5LOW - chains C and D of the 7 polymer chains in the assembly; structure by X-ray diffraction, 2.80 A resolution.

[Chain C]
Name: Rabphilin-3A
From: Rattus norvegicus
UniProt: P47709 (RP3A_RAT); numbering as in UniProt (aligned over 536-680)
Amino-acid sequence (162 residues; numbered 519 to 680; the number before each row is that of its first residue):
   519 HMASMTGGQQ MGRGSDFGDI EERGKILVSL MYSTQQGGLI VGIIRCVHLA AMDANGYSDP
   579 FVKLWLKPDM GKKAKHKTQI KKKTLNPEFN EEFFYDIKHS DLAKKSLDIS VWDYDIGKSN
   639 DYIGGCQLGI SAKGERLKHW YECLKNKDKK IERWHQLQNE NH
Disordered / not traced: 519-536
Sequence notes: expression tag (519-535)
Swiss-Prot annotation at these positions:
  - binding site (Ca(2+)): Asp571, Asp577, Asp631, Tyr632, Asp633, Asp639
Metal / ion sites: Ca2+ site 1: Glu539 (shared with 5 residues of chain J); Ca2+ site 2: Met570, Asp571, Asp631, Asp633, Asp639; Ca2+ site 3: Asp571, Asp577, Asp631, Tyr632, Asp633

[Chain D]
Name: Synaptosomal-associated protein 25
From: Rattus norvegicus
UniProt: P60881 (SNP25_RAT), isoform P60881-2; residues 7-82 here = UniProt positions 7-82
Amino-acid sequence (95 residues; each row starts with the number of its first residue; numbers below 1 keep their minus sign (Gly-12 is residue -12)):
   -12 GSHMASMTGG QQMGRGSEFM RNELEEMQRR ADQLADESLE STRRMLQLVE ESKDAGIRTL
    48 VMLDEQGEQL DRVEEGMNHI NQDMKEAEKN LKDLG
Disordered / not traced: -12 to 4, 73-82
Sequence notes: expression tag (-12 to 6)

[Chain C / chain D interface]
Pairs across the interface (16; chain C residue first):
  Ser618(C) - Gln15(D)  hydrogen bond (backbone-side chain)
  Ser618(C) - Ala18(D)
  Ala621(C) - Gln15(D)
  Lys622(C) - Gln15(D)  hydrogen bond (backbone-side chain)
  Ile648(C) - Arg8(D)  hydrogen bond (backbone-side chain)
  Ile648(C) - Leu11(D)  hydrophobic
  Ile648(C) - Glu12(D)
  Ser649(C) - Arg8(D)
  Lys651(C) - Glu5(D)
  Leu655(C) - Glu5(D)
  Leu655(C) - Met7(D)  hydrophobic
  Leu655(C) - Arg8(D)
  Lys656(C) - Met7(D)
  Tyr659(C) - Met7(D)
  Tyr659(C) - Glu10(D)
  Leu662(C) - Leu11(D)  hydrophobic
Interface residues without a listed pair, chain C (13 interface residues in all): Asp619, Gly652, Lys663
Interface residues without a listed pair, chain D (10 interface residues in all): Met14, Asp19

[Overview]
13 residues of chain C and 10 residues of chain D are in contact, with 3 hydrogen bonds. Polar contacts
include Ser618(C)-Gln15(D), Lys622(C)-Gln15(D) and Ile648(C)-Arg8(D). Met570(C), Asp571(C), Asp631(C),
Asp633(C) and Asp639(C) coordinate Ca2+ site 2. Curated annotation (UniProt) lists 6 Ca2+-binding residues on
chain C.
Chain C is Rabphilin-3A and chain D is Synaptosomal-associated protein 25, both from Rattus norvegicus; the
structure, Structure of the Ca2+-bound Rabphilin 3A C2B domain SNAP25 complex (P21 space group), was
determined by X-ray diffraction together with 5LO8 and 5LOB from the same study.
